Entry 7JLQ (electron microscopy, 4.00 A resolution); this record covers chains A and B of the 3 polymer chains in the assembly.

[Chain A (and B)]
Molecule: Autophagy-related protein 9A
Organism: Homo sapiens
Notes: chain B of this document is another copy of the same molecule, construct and numbering; everything in this record applies to it too
Reference sequence: Q7Z3C6 (ATG9A_HUMAN); residues 1-578 here = UniProt positions 1-578
Chain sequence (578 residues; each row starts with the number of its first residue):
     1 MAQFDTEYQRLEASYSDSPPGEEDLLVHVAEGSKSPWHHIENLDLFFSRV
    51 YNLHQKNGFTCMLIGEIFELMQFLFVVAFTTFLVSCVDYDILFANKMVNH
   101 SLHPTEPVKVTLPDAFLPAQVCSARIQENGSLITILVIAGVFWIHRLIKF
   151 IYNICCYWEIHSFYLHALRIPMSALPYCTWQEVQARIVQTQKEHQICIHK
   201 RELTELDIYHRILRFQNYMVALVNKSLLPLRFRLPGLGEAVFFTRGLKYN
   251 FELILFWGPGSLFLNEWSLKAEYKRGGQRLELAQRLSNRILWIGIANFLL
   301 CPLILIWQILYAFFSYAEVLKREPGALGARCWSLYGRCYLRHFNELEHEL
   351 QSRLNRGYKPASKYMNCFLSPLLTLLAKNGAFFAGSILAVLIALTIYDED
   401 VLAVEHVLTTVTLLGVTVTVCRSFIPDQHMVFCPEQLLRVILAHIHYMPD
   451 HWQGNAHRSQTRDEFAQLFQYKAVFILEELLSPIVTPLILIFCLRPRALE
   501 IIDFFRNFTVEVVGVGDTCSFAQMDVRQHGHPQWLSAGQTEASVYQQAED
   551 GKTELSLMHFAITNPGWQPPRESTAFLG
Not modelled in the structure: 1-35, 96-107, 522-578
Disulfide bonds: Cys86-Cys122
UniProt features mapped onto this chain:
  - motif: Tyr8 to Leu11 (Tyrosine-based sorting signal)
  - modified residue: Ala2 (N-acetylalanine), Ser14 (Phosphoserine), Ser16 (Phosphoserine), Ser18 (Phosphoserine)
  - glycosylation: Asn99 (N-linked (GlcNAc...) asparagine)
  - mutagenesis: Tyr8 (Y8A: Abolished interaction with the AP-4 complex), Gln9 (Q9A: Abolished interaction with the AP-4 complex), Arg10 (R10A: Does not affect interaction with the AP-4 complex), Leu11 (L11A: Abolished interaction with the AP-4 complex), Glu12 (E12A: Abolished interaction with the AP-4 complex), Tyr15 (Y15A: Does not affect interaction with the AP-4 complex), Asn99 (N99D: Abolished N-glycosylation), Asn265 (N265W: Impaired autophagy), Lys321 to Glu323 (Reduced lipid scramblase activity and autophagy. Strongly reduced autophagy; when associated with W-412. Strongly reduced lipid scramblase activity and autophagy; when associated with W-419), Thr412 (T412W: Does not affect lipid scramblase activity. Strongly reduced autophagy; when associated with L-321--L-323), Thr419 (T419W: Strongly reduced lipid scramblase activity and autophagy; when associated with L-321--L-323), Arg422 (R422W: Impaired autophagy), 1 further mutagenesis entry in UniProt

[How chain A and chain B interact]
Contacting residue pairs (44; chain A residue first):
  Pro371(A) - Asn57(B)
  Pro371(A) - Pro176(B)  hydrophobic
  Leu375(A) - Cys61(B)  hydrophobic
  Leu376(A) - Phe68(B)  hydrophobic
  Asn379(A) - Phe68(B)
  Asn379(A) - Gln72(B)
  Phe382(A) - Gln72(B)
  Phe382(A) - Phe314(B)
  Phe383(A) - Phe68(B)  hydrophobic
  Phe383(A) - Gln72(B)
  Gly385(A) - Glu318(B)
  Ser386(A) - Phe75(B)
  Ser386(A) - Phe314(B)
  Ile387(A) - Phe75(B)  hydrophobic
  Leu388(A) - Glu318(B)
  Ala389(A) - Glu318(B)
  Val390(A) - Phe79(B)  hydrophobic
  Val390(A) - Leu83(B)  hydrophobic
  Val390(A) - Phe313(B)  hydrophobic
  Val390(A) - Phe314(B)  hydrophobic
  Ile392(A) - Glu318(B)
  Ile392(A) - Lys321(B)
  Tyr397(A) - Phe93(B)  hydrophobic
  Asp398(A) - Phe93(B)
  Val401(A) - Phe93(B)  hydrophobic
  Ala403(A) - Lys109(B)
  Val404(A) - Val110(B)
  Val404(A) - Thr111(B)
  Val404(A) - Leu112(B)  hydrophobic
  Glu405(A) - Lys109(B)
  Glu405(A) - Val110(B)  hydrogen bond (backbone-backbone)
  Glu405(A) - Thr111(B)
  His406(A) - Leu112(B)
  Val407(A) - Leu112(B)  hydrophobic
  Arg422(A) - Val319(B)
  Arg422(A) - Arg322(B)
  Gln428(A) - Asn355(B)  hydrogen bond (backbone-side chain)
  His429(A) - Leu354(B)  hydrogen bond (side chain-backbone)
  His429(A) - Asn355(B)  hydrogen bond
  His429(A) - Tyr358(B)
  Met430(A) - Asn355(B)  hydrogen bond (backbone-side chain)
  Val431(A) - Arg356(B)
  His457(A) - Tyr177(B)  hydrogen bond (side chain-backbone)
  Ser459(A) - Tyr177(B)
Also at the interface, not in a pair above, chain A (36 interface residues in all): Phe368, Leu372, Leu394, Ile396, Asp400, Val418, Thr419, Arg458
Also at the interface, not in a pair above, chain B (32 interface residues in all): Ile64, Met71, Tyr89, Leu92, Ser315, Ala317, Trp332, Gln351

[Summary]
36 residues of chain A and 32 residues of chain B are in contact; the contacts include 6 hydrogen bonds. Polar
pairs include Gln428(A)-Asn355(B), His429(A)-Leu354(B) and His429(A)-Asn355(B). UniProt lists 18 mutagenesis
sites on chain A.
Both chains are Autophagy-related protein 9A (Homo sapiens). Entry 7JLQ (cryo-EM structure of human ATG9A in
LMNG micelles) was determined by electron microscopy, deposited together with 7JLO and 7JLP.
